PDB entry 1XNR | X-ray diffraction, 3.10 A resolution | chains A and Q of the 23 polymer chains in the assembly

Chain A:
Molecule: 16S Ribosomal RNA
From: Thermus thermophilus
Sequence (1522 nucleotides; row label = number of the first residue in the row; note: 42 numbers in that range are skipped by the numbering (no residue carries them; nothing is unmodelled there); a row labelled like 190A-190L holds insertion residues (190A, then the next letters in order); numbering starts at 0):
     0 UUUGUUGGAG AGUUUGAUCC UGGCUCAGGG UGAACGCUGG CGGCGUGCCU AAGACAUGCA
    60 AGUCGUGCGG G
    73 CCGCGGGGUU UU
    88 ACUCCG
    95 UGGUC
   101 AGCGGCGGAC GGGUGAGUAA CGCGUGGGU
  129A G
   130 ACCUACCCGG AAGAGGGGGA CAACCCGGGG AAACUCGGGC UAAUCCCCCA UGUGGACCCG
   190 C
190A-190L CCCUUGGGGUGU
   191 GUCCAAAGGG CUUU
   216 GCCCGCUUCC GGAUGGGCCC GCGUCCCAUC AGCUAGUUGG UGGGGUAAUG GCCCACCAAG
   276 GCGACGACGG GUAGCCGGUC UGAGAGGAUG GCCGGCCACA GGGGCACUGA GACACGGGCC
   336 CCACUCCUAC GGGAGGCAGC AGUUAGGAAU CUUCCGCAAU GGGCGCAAGC CUGACGGAGC
   396 GACGCCGCUU GGAGGAAGAA GCCCUUCGGG GUGUAAACUC CUGAA
   442 CCCGGGACGA AACCCCCGAC GA
   474 GGGGACUGAC GGUACCGGG
   494 GUAAUAGCGC CGGCCAACUC CGUGCCAGCA GCCGCGGUAA UACGGAGGGC GCGAGCGUUA
   554 CCCGGAUUCA CUGGGCGUAA AGGGCGUGUA GGCGGCCUGG GGCGUCCCAU GUGAAAGACC
   614 ACGGCUCAAC CGUGGGGGAG CGUGGGAUAC GCUCAGGCUA GACGGUGGGA GAGGGUGGUG
   674 GAAUUCCCGG AGUAGCGGUG AAAUGCGCAG AUACCGGGAG GAACGCCGAU GGCGAAGGCA
   734 GCCACCUGGU CCACCCGUGA CGCUGAGGCG CGAAAGCGUG GGGAGCAAAC CGGAUUAGAU
   794 ACCCGGGUAG UCCACGCCCU AAACGAUGCG CGCUAGGUCU CUGGGUCU
   848 CCUGGGGGCC GAAGCUAACG CGUUAAGCGC GCCGCCUGGG GAGUACGGCC GCAAGGCUGA
   908 AACUCAAAGG AAUUGACGGG GGCCCGCACA AGCGGUGGAG CAUGUGGUUU AAUUCGAAGC
   968 AACGCGAAGA ACCUUACCAG GCCUUGACAU GCUAG
 1002A G
  1003 GAACCCGGGU GAAAGCCUGG GGUGCCCCG
1031A-1031D CGAG
  1032 GGGAGCCCUA GCACAGGUGC UGCAUGGCCG UCGUCAGCUC GUGCCGUGAG GUGUUGGGUU
  1092 AAGUCCCGCA ACGAGCGCAA CCCCCGCCGU UAGUUGCCAG CGGUUCGGCC GGGCACUCUA
  1152 ACGGGACUGC CCGCGAAA
  1171 GCGGGAGGAA GGAGGGGACG ACGUCUGGUC AGCAUGGCCC UUACGGCCUG GGCGACACAC
  1231 GUGCUACAAU GCCCACUACA AAGCGAUGCC ACCCGGCAAC GGGGAGCUAA UCGCAAAAAG
  1291 GUGGGCCCAG UUCGGAUUGG GGUCUGCAAC CCGACCCCAU GAAGCCGGAA UCGCUAGUAA
  1351 UCGCGGAUCA GC
 1362A C
  1363 AUGCCGCGGU GAAUACGUUC CCGGGCCUUG UACACACCGC CCGUCACGCC AUGGGAGCGG
  1423 GCUCUACCCG AAGUCGCCGG G
  1446 AGCCUACGGG
  1459 CAGGCGCCGA GGGUAGGGCC CGUGACUGGG GCGAAGUCGU AACAAGGUAG CUGUACCGGA
  1519 AGGUGCGGCU GGAUCACCUC CUUUCU
Unresolved in the structure: 0-4, 1002A, 1031A-1031D, 1362A, 1535-1538
Ion coordination: Mg2+ site 1: U14, U17; Mg2+ site 2 near G21 (its only coordinating residue here); Mg2+ site 3: G46, G394; Mg2+ site 4: C48, G115; Mg2+ site 5 near A53 (its only coordinating residue here); Mg2+ site 6: A59, C386, U387; Mg2+ site 7: G61, U62, G105; Mg2+ site 8: G70, U98; Mg2+ site 9: G107, G326; Mg2+ site 10: A109, G331; Mg2+ site 11: A116, G117, G289; Mg2+ site 12: C121, G124, U125, G126, G236; 60 more Mg2+ sites not listed
Small-molecule neighbours: paromomycin (PAR): C1404, G1405, U1406, C1407, A1408, C1409, C1490, G1491, A1492, A1493, G1494, U1495, C1496

Chain Q:
Protein: 16S Ribosomal protein S17
From: Thermus thermophilus
UniProtKB: P62658 (RS17_THET2); residues 1-105 here correspond to UniProt positions 0-104 (UniProt number = residue number - 1)
Sequence (105 residues; numbered 1 to 105; the number before each row is that of its first residue):
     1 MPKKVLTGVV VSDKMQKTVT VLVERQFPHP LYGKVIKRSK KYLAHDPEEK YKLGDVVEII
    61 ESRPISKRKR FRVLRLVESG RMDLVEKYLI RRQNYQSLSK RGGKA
Unresolved in the structure: 1

Chain A / chain Q interface:
Residue-residue contacts (95):
  G127(A) - Pro2(Q)  hydrogen bond to the sugar
  G127(A) - Glu61(Q)  hydrogen bond to the base
  G128(A) - Pro2(Q)  sugar contact
  G128(A) - Lys3(Q)  hydrogen bond to the sugar
  G128(A) - Glu61(Q)  sugar contact
  U129(A) - Lys3(Q)  salt bridge to the phosphate
  A130(A) - Arg63(Q)  salt bridge to the phosphate
  A130(A) - Pro64(Q)  base contact
  U190E(A) - Ser62(Q)  base contact
  U190E(A) - Arg63(Q)  hydrogen bond to the sugar
  U190E(A) - Arg72(Q)  hydrogen bond to the base
  C234(A) - Pro64(Q)  sugar contact
  C234(A) - Arg70(Q)  hydrogen bond to the phosphate
  C235(A) - Glu61(Q)  hydrogen bond to the sugar
  C235(A) - Arg70(Q)  salt bridge to the phosphate
  C235(A) - Phe71(Q)  sugar contact
  G236(A) - Lys40(Q)  salt bridge to the phosphate
  G236(A) - Tyr42(Q)  hydrogen bond to the phosphate
  C237(A) - Arg25(Q)  salt bridge to the phosphate
  C237(A) - Lys40(Q)  salt bridge to the phosphate
  C237(A) - Tyr42(Q)  phosphate contact
  G238(A) - Arg25(Q)  salt bridge to the phosphate
  A246(A) - Leu98(Q)  sugar contact
  A246(A) - Ser99(Q)  sugar contact
  G247(A) - Ser99(Q)  phosphate contact
  G247(A) - Lys100(Q)  salt bridge to the phosphate
  U252(A) - Lys67(Q)  salt bridge to the phosphate
  U253(A) - Met15(Q)  sugar contact
  U253(A) - Leu43(Q)  sugar contact
  U253(A) - Lys67(Q)  salt bridge to the phosphate
  U253(A) - Arg68(Q)  phosphate contact
  G254(A) - Met15(Q)  sugar contact
  G254(A) - Gln16(Q)  hydrogen bond to the sugar
  G254(A) - Thr18(Q)  hydrogen bond to the sugar
  G254(A) - Ser66(Q)  hydrogen bond to the phosphate
  G254(A) - Lys67(Q)  phosphate contact
  G254(A) - Arg68(Q)  phosphate contact
  G254(A) - Lys69(Q)  hydrogen bond to the phosphate
  G255(A) - Gln16(Q)  hydrogen bond to the sugar
  G255(A) - Lys17(Q)  hydrogen bond to the phosphate
  G255(A) - Ile65(Q)  phosphate contact
  G255(A) - Ser66(Q)  phosphate contact
  G255(A) - Lys69(Q)  salt bridge to the phosphate
  U256(A) - Lys17(Q)  salt bridge to the phosphate
  U264(A) - Arg63(Q)  sugar contact
  U264(A) - Pro64(Q)  hydrogen bond to the sugar
  G265(A) - Pro64(Q)  sugar contact
  G265(A) - Ile65(Q)  phosphate contact
  G265(A) - Ser66(Q)  sugar contact
  G265(A) - Lys67(Q)  hydrogen bond to the sugar
  G266(A) - Lys67(Q)  phosphate contact
  C267(A) - Lys67(Q)  phosphate contact
  A273(A) - Gln16(Q)  hydrogen bond to the sugar
  G275(A) - Lys14(Q)  sugar contact
  G275(A) - Met15(Q)  phosphate contact
  G276(A) - Ser12(Q)  hydrogen bond to the phosphate
  G276(A) - Lys14(Q)  salt bridge to the phosphate
  G276(A) - Met15(Q)  sugar contact
  G276(A) - Thr20(Q)  phosphate contact
  G276(A) - Arg68(Q)  hydrogen bond to the phosphate
  C277(A) - Lys41(Q)  salt bridge to the phosphate
  C277(A) - Arg68(Q)  salt bridge to the phosphate
  C277(A) - Arg92(Q)  base contact
  G278(A) - Lys41(Q)  salt bridge to the phosphate
  G278(A) - Tyr95(Q)  base contact
  A279(A) - Arg91(Q)  salt bridge to the phosphate
  A279(A) - Tyr95(Q)  hydrogen bond to the phosphate
  A279(A) - Leu98(Q)  base contact
  C280(A) - Arg38(Q)  base contact
  C280(A) - Ser39(Q)  hydrogen bond to the base
  C280(A) - Arg91(Q)  base contact
  C564(A) - Leu31(Q)  base contact
  C564(A) - Tyr32(Q)  sugar contact
  U582(A) - Asn94(Q)  hydrogen bond to the sugar
  U582(A) - Ala105(Q)  hydrogen bond to the sugar
  A583(A) - Arg91(Q)  sugar contact
  A583(A) - Asn94(Q)  hydrogen bond to the sugar
  G584(A) - Lys87(Q)  phosphate contact
  G585(A) - Lys34(Q)  hydrogen bond to the phosphate
  G585(A) - Lys37(Q)  salt bridge to the phosphate
  C586(A) - Lys34(Q)  salt bridge to the phosphate
  G597(A) - Gln26(Q)  hydrogen bond to the sugar
  G635(A) - Pro2(Q)  sugar contact
  U636(A) - Pro2(Q)  phosphate contact
  G760(A) - Asn94(Q)  base contact
  G760(A) - Ser97(Q)  hydrogen bond to the base
  G760(A) - Leu98(Q)  sugar contact
  G760(A) - Lys104(Q)  hydrogen bond to the base
  G760(A) - Ala105(Q)  base contact
  G761(A) - Gly102(Q)  phosphate contact
  G761(A) - Gly103(Q)  hydrogen bond to the sugar
  C879(A) - Lys34(Q)  salt bridge to the phosphate
  C896(A) - Lys100(Q)  phosphate contact
  C896(A) - Arg101(Q)  hydrogen bond to the sugar
  C897(A) - Arg101(Q)  salt bridge to the phosphate
Interface residues without a listed pair, chain A (51 interface residues in all): G129A, G190F, C272, A300, G301, U598, G644, C647, C762
Interface residues without a listed pair, chain Q (53 interface residues in all): Lys4, Pro28, Val35, His45, Arg81, Ile90

Summary:
Chain A and chain Q form an interface of 51 and 53 residues respectively, with 30 hydrogen bonds and 21 salt
bridges. Polar contacts include G127(A)-Glu61(Q), U190E(A)-Arg72(Q) and C280(A)-Ser39(Q). Bound to chain A:
paromomycin. U14(A) and U17(A) coordinate Mg2+ site 1.
Here chain A is 16S Ribosomal RNA and chain Q is 16S Ribosomal protein S17, both from Thermus thermophilus.
Entry 1XNR (Crystal Structure of an Inosine-Cytosine Wobble Base Pair in the Context of the Decoding Center)
was determined by X-ray diffraction, deposited together with 1XNQ.
